5N5Y - chains C and K of the 18 polymer chains in the assembly; structure by electron microscopy, 7.70 A resolution (low resolution: residue-level contacts below are approximate; hydrogen-bond / salt-bridge calls are withheld).

Chain C:
Name: DNA-directed RNA polymerases I and III subunit RPAC1
From: Saccharomyces cerevisiae
UniProt: P07703 (RPAC1_YEAST); residue numbers follow UniProt; this construct covers 1-335
Chain sequence (335 residues; each row starts with the number of its first residue):
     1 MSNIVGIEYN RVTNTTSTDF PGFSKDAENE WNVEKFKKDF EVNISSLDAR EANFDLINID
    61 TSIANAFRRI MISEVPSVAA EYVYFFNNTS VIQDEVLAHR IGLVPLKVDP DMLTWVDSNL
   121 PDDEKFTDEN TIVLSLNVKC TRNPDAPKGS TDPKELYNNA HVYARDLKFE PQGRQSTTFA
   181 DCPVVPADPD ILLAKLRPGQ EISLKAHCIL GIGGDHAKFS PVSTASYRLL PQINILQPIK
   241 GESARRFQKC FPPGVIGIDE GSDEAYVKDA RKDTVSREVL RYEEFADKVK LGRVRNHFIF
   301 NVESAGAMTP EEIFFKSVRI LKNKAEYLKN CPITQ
Unresolved in the structure: 1-30
Curated features (UniProtKB/Swiss-Prot):
  - modified residue: Ser-2 (N-acetylserine), Ser-17 (Phosphoserine)

Chain K:
Name: DNA-directed RNA polymerases I and III subunit RPAC2
From: Saccharomyces cerevisiae
UniProt: P28000 (RPAC2_YEAST); residue numbers follow UniProt; this construct covers 1-142
Chain sequence (142 residues; row label = number of the first residue in the row):
     1 MTEDIEQKKT ATEVTPQEPK HIQEEEEQDV DMTGDEEQEE EPDREKIKLL TQATSEDGTS
    61 ASFQIVEEDH TLGNALRYVI MKNPDVEFCG YSIPHPSENL LNIRIQTYGE TTAVDALQKG
   121 LKDLMDLCDV VESKFTEKIK SM
Unresolved in the structure: 1-41
Curated features (UniProtKB/Swiss-Prot):
  - modified residue (Phosphothreonine): Thr-15, Thr-33
  - cross-link: Lys-134 (Glycyl lysine isopeptide (Lys-Gly) (interchain with G-Cter in ubiquitin))

Chain C / chain K interface:
Contacting residue pairs (45):
  Trp-31(C) / Tyr-78(K)
  Trp-31(C) / Lys-82(K)
  Trp-31(C) / Leu-127(K)
  Val-33(C) / Val-130(K)
  Phe-36(C) / Val-130(K)
  Phe-36(C) / Val-131(K)
  Lys-37(C) / Val-130(K)
  Lys-37(C) / Ser-133(K)
  Lys-37(C) / Lys-134(K)
  Phe-40(C) / Lys-134(K)
  Glu-41(C) / Lys-138(K)
  Val-42(C) / Phe-135(K)
  Val-42(C) / Lys-138(K)
  Ile-44(C) / Met-142(K)
  Leu-47(C) / Met-142(K)
  Phe-54(C) / Phe-135(K)
  Ser-62(C) / Asn-74(K)
  Ile-63(C) / Leu-127(K)
  Phe-67(C) / Val-131(K)
  Arg-69(C) / Asp-69(K)
  Arg-69(C) / Thr-71(K)
  Phe-314(C) / Phe-135(K)
  Phe-315(C) / Phe-135(K)
  Phe-315(C) / Thr-136(K)
  Phe-315(C) / Ile-139(K)
  Val-318(C) / Val-131(K)
  Arg-319(C) / Glu-132(K)
  Leu-321(C) / Cys-128(K)
  Lys-322(C) / Met-125(K)
  Lys-322(C) / Cys-128(K)
  Lys-322(C) / Asp-129(K)
  Lys-324(C) / Glu-68(K)
  Ala-325(C) / Met-125(K)
  Glu-326(C) / Met-125(K)
  Leu-328(C) / Leu-72(K)
  Leu-328(C) / Leu-121(K)
  Lys-329(C) / Lys-122(K)
  Lys-329(C) / Met-125(K)
  Ile-333(C) / Ile-47(K)
  Ile-333(C) / Leu-117(K)
  Thr-334(C) / Arg-44(K)
  Thr-334(C) / Ile-47(K)
  Thr-334(C) / Lys-48(K)
  Thr-334(C) / Leu-49(K)
  Gln-335(C) / Leu-49(K)
Other interface residues (no listed pair), chain C (36 interface residues in all): Lys-38, Leu-56, Ile-59, Asp-60, Ala-66, Glu-311, Tyr-327, Pro-332
Other interface residues (no listed pair), chain K (39 interface residues in all): Pro-42, Asp-43, Lys-46, Thr-51, Phe-63, Ala-75, Val-114, Gln-118, Asp-123, Leu-124, Asp-126

Summary:
36 residues of chain C face 39 of chain K across their interface.
Here chain C is DNA-directed RNA polymerases I and III subunit RPAC1 and chain K is DNA-directed RNA
polymerases I and III subunit RPAC2, both from Saccharomyces cerevisiae. Entry 5N5Y (Cryo-EM structure of RNA
polymerase I in complex with Rrn3 and Core Factor (Orientation III)) was determined by electron microscopy,
deposited together with 5O7X, 5N5Z, 5N60 and 5N61.
